Entry 2BFV (X-ray diffraction, 2.50 A resolution); this record covers chains L and H.

# Chain L
Protein: FV4155
Organism: Mus musculus
Notes: fragment: monoclonal antibody fv fragment
UniProtKB: P01631 (KV2G_MOUSE); residues 1-113 here = UniProt positions 1-113
Amino-acid sequence (113 residues; each row starts with the number of its first residue):
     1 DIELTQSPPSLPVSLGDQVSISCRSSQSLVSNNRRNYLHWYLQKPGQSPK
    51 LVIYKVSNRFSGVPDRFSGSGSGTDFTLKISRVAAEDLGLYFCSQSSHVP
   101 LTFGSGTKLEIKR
Not modelled in the structure: 113
Construct notes: conflict I2 (Val in P01631), E3 (Val in P01631), L4 (Met in P01631), S7 (Thr in P01631), P9 (Leu in P01631), V19 (Ala in P01631), S31 (His in P01631), N32 (Ser in P01631), R34 (Gly in P01631), R35 (Asn in P01631), N36 (Thr in P01631), H39 (Asn in P01631), P45 (Ala in P01631), V52 (Leu in P01631), A84 (Glu in P01631), L90 (Ile in P01631), S96 (Thr in P01631), S97 (Thr in P01631), L101 (Pro in P01631), S105 (Gly in P01631)
Swiss-Prot annotation at these positions:
  - region: D1 to C23 (Framework-1), W40 to K44, G46 to L51, I53, Y54 (Framework-2), K55 to S61 (Complementarity-determining-2), G62 to C93 (Framework-3), S94, Q95, H98 to P100, T102 (Complementarity-determining-3), F103, G104, G106 to K112 (Framework-4)
Cystine bridges: C23-C93
Ligand contacts: estriol 3-(b-D-glucuronide) (STG): S96, V99, P100, L101

# Chain H
Protein: FV4155
Organism: Mus musculus
Notes: fragment: monoclonal antibody fv fragment
Amino-acid sequence (119 residues; numbered 1 to 119; the number before each row is that of its first residue):
     1 QVQLQESGGGLVNLGGSMTLSCVASGFTFNTYYMSWVRQTPEKTLELVAA
    51 INSDGEPIYYPDTLKGRVTISRDNAKKTLYLQMSSLNFEDTALYYCARLN
   101 YAVYGMDYWGQGTTVTVSS
Cystine bridges: C22-C96
Ligand contacts: estriol 3-(b-D-glucuronide) (STG): T31, Y32, Y33, L47, I58, Y59, L99, N100, Y101, Y104, G105

# How chain L and chain H interact
Contacting residue pairs (29; chain L residue first):
  R34(L) with Y104(H)
  Y37(L) with Y104(H), hydrophobic
  H39(L) with V103(H), hydrogen bond (side chain-backbone); Y104(H)
  Y41(L) with M106(H), hydrogen bond (side chain-backbone); W109(H)
  Q43(L) with Q39(H); Y95(H), hydrogen bond
  S48(L) with G110(H)
  P49(L) with Y95(H); W109(H)
  L51(L) with V103(H), hydrophobic; M106(H); D107(H)
  Y54(L) with V103(H), hydrophobic
  K55(L) with A102(H), hydrogen bond (side chain-backbone); V103(H)
  F60(L) with D107(H); Y108(H)
  F92(L) with Q39(H); K43(H); L45(H), hydrophobic
  S96(L) with Y104(H), hydrogen bond (side chain-backbone)
  P100(L) with Y59(H)
  L101(L) with M106(H), hydrophobic
  F103(L) with V37(H), hydrophobic; L45(H), hydrophobic; M106(H), hydrophobic; W109(H), hydrophobic
Interface residues without a listed pair, chain L (19 interface residues in all): Q47, S61, L90
Interface residues without a listed pair, chain H (19 interface residues in all): E46, L47, Y101, G105, Q111

# In short
Chain L and chain H each contribute 19 residues to their interface, with 5 hydrogen bonds. Polar contacts
include H39(L)-V103(H), Y41(L)-M106(H) and Q43(L)-Y95(H). Estriol 3-(b-D-glucuronide) is bound between chain L
and chain H.
Chain L is FV4155 and chain H is FV4155, both from Mus musculus; the structure, Monoclonal antibody fragment
FV4155 from E. coli, was determined by X-ray diffraction together with 1CFV from the same study.
